8CXH - chains h and C of the 10 polymer chains in the assembly; structure by electron microscopy, 3.20 A resolution.

== Chain h ==
Name: C10 heavy chain
From: Homo sapiens
Sequence (128 residues; each row starts with the number of its first residue; a row labelled like 82A-82C holds insertion residues (82A, then the next letters in order)):
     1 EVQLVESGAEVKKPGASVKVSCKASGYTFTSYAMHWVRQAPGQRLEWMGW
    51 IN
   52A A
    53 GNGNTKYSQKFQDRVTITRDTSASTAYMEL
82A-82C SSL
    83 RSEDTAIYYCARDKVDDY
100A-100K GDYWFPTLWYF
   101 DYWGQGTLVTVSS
Not modelled in the structure: 113
Disulfides: Cys22-Cys92

== Chain C ==
Name: Ankyrin repeat family A protein 2, Envelope E protein
From: Zika virus
Reference sequence: chimeric construct of Q9H9E1, A0A142DS37: residues -134 to 0 from Q9H9E1 (ANRA2_HUMAN) positions 1-135 (UniProt number = residue number + 135); residues 1-504 from A0A142DS37 positions 291-794 (UniProt number = residue number + 290)
Sequence (639 residues; numbered -134 to 504; the number before each row is that of its first residue; numbers below 1 keep their minus sign (Met-134 is residue -134)):
  -134 MDTSTNLDIGAQLIVEECPSTYSLTGMPDIKIEHPLDPNSEEGSAQGVAM
   -84 GMKFILPNRFDMNVCSRFVKSLNEEDSKNIQDQVNSDLEVASVLFKAECN
   -34 IHTSPSPGIQVRHVYTPSTTKHFSPIKQSTTLTNKIRCIGVSNRDFVEGM
    16 SGGTWVDVVLEHGGCVTVMAQDKPTVDIELVTTTVSNMAEVRSYCYEASI
    66 SDMASDSRCPTQGEAYLDKQSDTQYVCKRTLVDRGWGNGCGLFGKGSLVT
   116 CAKFACSKKMTGKSIQPENLEYRIMLSVHGSQHSGMIVNDTGHETDENRA
   166 KVEITPNSPRAEATLGGFGSLGLDCEPRTGLDFSDLYYLTMNNKHWLVHK
   216 EWFHDIPLPWHAGADTGTPHWNNKEALVEFKDAHAKRQTVVVLGSQEGAV
   266 HTALAGALEAEMDGAKGRLSSGHLKCRLKMDKLRLKGVSYSLCTAAFTFT
   316 KIPAETLHGTVTVEVQYAGTDGPCKVPAQMAVDMQTLTPVGRLITANPVI
   366 TESTENSKMMLELDPPFGDSYIVIGVGEKKITHHWHRSGSTIGKAFEATV
   416 RGAKRMAVLGDTAWDFGSVGGALNSLGKGIHQIFGAAFKSLFGGMSWFSQ
   466 ILIGTLLMWLGLNTKNGSISLMCLALGGVLIFLSTAVSA
Not modelled in the structure: -134 to 0, 502-504
Disulfides: Cys3-Cys30, Cys60-Cys121, Cys92-Cys116, Cys190-Cys291

== How chain h and chain C interact ==
Residue-residue contacts - 13 pairs, chain h then chain C:
  Asp98(h) - Lys251(C)  salt bridge
  Tyr100(h) - His249(C)
  Asp100B(h) - Arg252(C)  salt bridge
  Trp100D(h) - Ser70(C)
  Trp100D(h) - Leu113(C)  hydrophobic
  Trp100D(h) - Thr115(C)
  Trp100D(h) - Arg252(C)
  Trp100D(h) - Gln253(C)
  Phe100E(h) - Arg99(C)
  Phe100E(h) - Asn103(C)
  Phe100E(h) - Lys251(C)
  Leu100H(h) - Gly102(C)
  Leu100H(h) - Gly104(C)
Also at the interface, not in a pair above, chain h (9 interface residues in all): Gln61, Gln64, Pro100F
Also at the interface, not in a pair above, chain C (17 interface residues in all): Asp67, Ser72, Lys84, Val97, Asp98, Trp101

== Overview ==
Chain h and chain C form an interface of 9 and 17 residues respectively; the contacts include 2 salt bridges.
Polar contacts include Asp98(h)-Lys251(C) and Asp100B(h)-Arg252(C).
Chain h is C10 heavy chain (Homo sapiens) and chain C is Ankyrin repeat family A protein 2, Envelope E protein
(Zika virus); the structure, Structures of Zika Virus in Complex with Antibodies Targeting E Dimer Epitopes
and Basis for Neutralization ..., was determined by electron microscopy.
